Entry 8R67 (X-ray diffraction, 2.20 A resolution); this record covers chains B and C of the 6 polymer chains in the assembly.

== Chain B ==
Protein: Tubulin beta-2B chain
From: Bos taurus
UniProtKB: Q6B856 (TBB2B_BOVIN); the author numbering skips numbers that UniProt does not, so the offset changes along the chain: 1-42 = UniProt 1-42; 45-360 = UniProt 43-358; 369-455 = UniProt 359-445
Amino-acid sequence (445 residues; numbered 1 to 455; 10 numbers in that range are skipped by the numbering (no residue carries them; nothing is unmodelled there); the number before each row is that of its first residue):
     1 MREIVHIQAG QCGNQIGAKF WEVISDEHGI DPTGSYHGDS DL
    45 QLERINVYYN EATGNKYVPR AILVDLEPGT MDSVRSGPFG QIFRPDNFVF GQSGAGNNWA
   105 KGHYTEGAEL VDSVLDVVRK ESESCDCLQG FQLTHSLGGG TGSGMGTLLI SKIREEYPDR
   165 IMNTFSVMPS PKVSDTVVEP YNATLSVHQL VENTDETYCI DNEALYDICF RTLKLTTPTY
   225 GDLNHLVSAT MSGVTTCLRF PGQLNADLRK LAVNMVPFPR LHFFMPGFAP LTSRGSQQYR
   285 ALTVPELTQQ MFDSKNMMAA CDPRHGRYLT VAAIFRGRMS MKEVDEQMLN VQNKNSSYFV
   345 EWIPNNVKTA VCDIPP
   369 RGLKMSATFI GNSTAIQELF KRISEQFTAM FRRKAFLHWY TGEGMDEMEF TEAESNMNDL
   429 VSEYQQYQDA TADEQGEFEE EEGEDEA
Disordered / not traced: 1, 279-280, 439-455
Ion coordination: Mg2+: Gln11 (together with GDP); Ca2+ near Glu113 (its only coordinating residue here)
Ligand contacts: GDP (guanosine-5'-diphosphate): Gly10, Gln11, Cys12, Gln15, Ile16, Asp69, Ala99, Asn101, Ser140, Gly142, Gly143, Gly144, Thr145, Gly146, Ser147, Val171, Pro173, Val177, Asp179, Glu183, Asn206, Leu209, Tyr224, Leu227, Asn228
Swiss-Prot annotation at these positions:
  - motif: Met1 to Ile4 (MREI motif)
  - binding site (GTP): Gln11, Glu71, Ser140, Gly144, Thr145, Gly146, Asn206, Asn228
  - binding site (Mg(2+)): Glu71
  - modified residue: Ser40 (Phosphoserine), Thr57 (Phosphothreonine), Lys60 (N6-acetyllysine), Ser174 (Phosphoserine), Thr287 (Phosphothreonine), Thr292 (Phosphothreonine), Arg320 (Omega-N-methylarginine), Glu448 (5-glutamyl polyglutamate)
  - cross-link (Glycyl lysine isopeptide (Lys-Gly)): Lys60 (interchain with G-Cter in ubiquitin), Lys326 (interchain with G-Cter in ubiquitin)

== Chain C ==
Protein: Detyrosinated tubulin alpha-1B chain
From: Bos taurus
UniProtKB: P81947 (TBA1B_BOVIN); residue numbers follow UniProt; this construct covers 1-451
Amino-acid sequence (451 residues; each row starts with the number of its first residue):
     1 MRECISIHVG QAGVQIGNAC WELYCLEHGI QPDGQMPSDK TIGGGDDSFN TFFSETGAGK
    61 HVPRAVFVDL EPTVIDEVRT GTYRQLFHPE QLITGKEDAA NNYARGHYTI GKEIIDLVLD
   121 RIRKLADQCT GLQGFLVFHS FGGGTGSGFT SLLMERLSVD YGKKSKLEFS IYPAPQVSTA
   181 VVEPYNSILT THTTLEHSDC AFMVDNEAIY DICRRNLDIE RPTYTNLNRL ISQIVSSITA
   241 SLRFDGALNV DLTEFQTNLV PYPRIHFPLA TYAPVISAEK AYHEQLSVAE ITNACFEPAN
   301 QMVKCDPRHG KYMACCLLYR GDVVPKDVNA AIATIKTKRS IQFVDWCPTG FKVGINYQPP
   361 TVVPGGDLAK VQRAVCMLSN TTAIAEAWAR LDHKFDLMYA KRAFVHWYVG EGMEEGEFSE
   421 AREDMAALEK DYEEVGVDSV EGEGEEEGEE Y
Disordered / not traced: 441-451
Ion coordination: Ca2+: Asp39, Thr41, Gly44, Glu55
Ligand contacts: GTP (guanosine-5'-triphosphate): Gly10, Gln11, Ala12, Gln15, Ile16, Asp69, Asp98, Ala99, Ala100, Asn101, Ser140, Gly142, Gly143, Gly144, Thr145, Gly146, Ile171, Pro173, Val177, Ser178, Thr179, Glu183, Asn206, Tyr224, Leu227, Asn228, Ile231

== Interface between chain B and chain C ==
Pairs across the interface - 38 pairs, chain B then chain C:
  Gln96(B) with Met1(C); Arg2(C), hydrogen bond (backbone-side chain)
  Ser97(B) with Arg2(C)
  Asn101(B) with Glu254(C), hydrogen bond
  Asp179(B) with Glu254(C); Lys352(C), hydrogen bond (backbone-side chain)
  Thr180(B) with Glu254(C); Asn258(C)
  Val181(B) with Asn258(C), hydrogen bond (backbone-side chain); Pro348(C), hydrophobic
  Thr221(B) with Lys326(C)
  Ala397(B) with Trp346(C)
  Met398(B) with Trp346(C)
  Arg400(B) with Ser439(C), hydrogen bond
  Arg401(B) with Tyr262(C), hydrogen bond (backbone-side chain); Asp345(C), salt bridge; Trp346(C); Glu434(C), hydrogen bond (side chain-backbone); Val437(C), hydrogen bond (side chain-backbone); Asp438(C); Ser439(C), hydrogen bond
  Lys402(B) with Tyr262(C)
  Ala403(B) with Pro261(C); Tyr262(C); Trp346(C), hydrophobic
  Phe404(B) with Thr257(C); Asn258(C); Val260(C); Pro261(C), hydrogen bond (backbone-backbone); Trp346(C), hydrophobic; Cys347(C), hydrophobic
  His406(B) with Val260(C), hydrogen bond (side chain-backbone); Pro261(C); Tyr262(C); Pro263(C)
  Trp407(B) with Gln256(C); Thr257(C), hydrogen bond (side chain-backbone); Val260(C)
Other interface residues (no listed pair), chain B (19 interface residues in all): Gly100, Val182, Leu405
Other interface residues (no listed pair), chain C (23 interface residues in all): Pro325, Asn329, Val435

== In short ==
19 residues of chain B and 23 residues of chain C are in contact; the contacts include 12 hydrogen bonds and 1
salt bridge. Among the polar pairs are Arg401(B)-Asp345(C), Gln96(B)-Arg2(C) and Asn101(B)-Glu254(C). Chain B
binds GDP. Chain C binds GTP.
Chain B is Tubulin beta-2B chain and chain C is Detyrosinated tubulin alpha-1B chain, both from Bos taurus;
the structure, tubulin-cryptophycin complex, was determined by X-ray diffraction.
